PDB entry 8P78 | electron microscopy, 1.90 A resolution | chains H and I of the 3 polymer chains in the assembly

Chain H:
Protein: CDK-activating kinase assembly factor MAT1
Organism: Homo sapiens
UniProtKB: P51948 (MAT1_HUMAN), isoform P51948-1; residue numbers follow UniProt; this construct covers 220-309
Amino-acid sequence (93 residues; each row starts with the number of its first residue):
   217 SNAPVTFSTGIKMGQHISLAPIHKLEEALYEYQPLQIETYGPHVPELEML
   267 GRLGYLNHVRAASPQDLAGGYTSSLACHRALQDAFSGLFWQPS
Unresolved in the structure: 217-243, 309
Construct notes: expression tag (217-219)

Chain I:
Protein: Cyclin-H
Organism: Homo sapiens
UniProtKB: P51946 (CCNH_HUMAN); residue numbers follow UniProt; this construct covers 1-323
Amino-acid sequence (324 residues; row label = number of the first residue in the row; numbering starts at 0):
     0 XMYHNSSQKRHWTFSSEEQLARLRADANRKFRCKAVANGKVLPNDPVFLE
    50 PHEEMTLCKYYEKRLLEFCSVFKPAMPRSVVGTACMYFKRFYLNNSVMEY
   100 HPRIIMLTCAFLACKVDEFNVSSPQFVGNLRESPLGQEKALEQILEYELL
   150 LIQQLNFHLIVHNPYRPFEGFLIDLKTRYPILENPEILRKTADDFLNRIA
   200 LTDAYLLYTPSQIALTAILSSASRAGITMESYLSESLMLKENRTCLSQLL
   250 DIMKSMRNLVKKYEPPRSEEVAVLKQKLERCHSAELALNVITKKRKGYED
   300 DDYVSKKSKHEEEEWTDDDLVESL
Unresolved in the structure: 39-43, 285-323
Modified / non-standard residues: ACE (acetyl group) at position 0
Construct notes: acetylation (0)
Curated features (UniProtKB/Swiss-Prot):
  - modified residue: Ser5 (Phosphoserine), Ser132 (Phosphoserine), Ser304 (Phosphoserine), Thr315 (Phosphothreonine), Ser322 (Phosphoserine)
  - mutagenesis: Ser5 (S5A: No effect on the transcriptional activity of the reconstituted TFIIH complex), Ser304 (S304A: No effect on the transcriptional activity of the reconstituted TFIIH complex)

How chain H and chain I interact:
Contacting residue pairs (55; chain H residue first):
  Ile253(H) - His3(I)
  Ile253(H) - Asn4(I)
  Glu254(H) - His3(I)
  Thr255(H) - His3(I)
  Tyr256(H) - His3(I)
  Tyr256(H) - Lys8(I)
  Pro258(H) - Leu236(I)  hydrophobic
  Leu269(H) - Thr176(I)
  Gly270(H) - Thr176(I)
  Tyr271(H) - Asp173(I)
  Tyr271(H) - Thr176(I)
  Tyr271(H) - Arg177(I)  hydrogen bond
  His274(H) - Lys175(I)  hydrogen bond (side chain-backbone)
  His274(H) - Thr176(I)  hydrogen bond
  Val275(H) - Ile172(I)  hydrophobic
  Arg295(H) - Met1(I)
  Arg295(H) - Arg165(I)
  Ala296(H) - Arg165(I)
  Ala296(H) - Gly169(I)
  Ala296(H) - Ile172(I)  hydrophobic
  Leu297(H) - Gly169(I)
  Leu297(H) - Asp173(I)
  Gln298(H) - Met1(I)
  Asp299(H) - Met1(I)
  Asp299(H) - Arg165(I)  salt bridge
  Asp299(H) - Pro166(I)
  Asp299(H) - Ser210(I)
  Ala300(H) - Pro166(I)
  Ala300(H) - Gly169(I)
  Ala300(H) - Phe170(I)
  Ala300(H) - Ser210(I)
  Phe301(H) - Phe170(I)  hydrophobic
  Phe301(H) - Asp173(I)
  Phe301(H) - Arg177(I)
  Ser302(H) - Tyr2(I)
  Ser302(H) - His3(I)  hydrogen bond
  Ser302(H) - Ser210(I)  hydrogen bond (backbone-side chain)
  Gly303(H) - Thr208(I)  hydrogen bond (backbone-side chain)
  Gly303(H) - Ser210(I)
  Gly303(H) - Gln211(I)  hydrogen bond (backbone-side chain)
  Leu304(H) - Phe170(I)  hydrophobic
  Leu304(H) - Ser210(I)  hydrogen bond (backbone-side chain)
  Leu304(H) - Gln211(I)  hydrogen bond (backbone-side chain)
  Leu304(H) - Leu214(I)  hydrophobic
  Phe305(H) - Leu238(I)  hydrophobic
  Phe305(H) - Cys244(I)  hydrophobic
  Trp306(H) - Tyr2(I)
  Trp306(H) - Lys8(I)
  Trp306(H) - Thr12(I)
  Trp306(H) - Thr208(I)
  Trp306(H) - Gln211(I)  hydrogen bond (backbone-side chain)
  Gln307(H) - Gln247(I)  hydrogen bond
  Pro308(H) - Thr12(I)
  Pro308(H) - Phe13(I)
  Pro308(H) - Leu206(I)
Interface residues without a listed pair, chain H (25 interface residues in all): Cys293
Interface residues without a listed pair, chain I (30 interface residues in all): ACE_0, Ser14, Tyr231, Leu248, Ile251

Overview:
The interface between chain H and chain I involves 25 residues on one side and 30 on the other; the contacts
include 11 hydrogen bonds and 1 salt bridge. Polar contacts include Asp299(H)-Arg165(I), Tyr271(H)-Arg177(I)
and His274(H)-Lys175(I). UniProt lists 2 mutagenesis sites on chain I.
Chain H is CDK-activating kinase assembly factor MAT1 and chain I is Cyclin-H, both from Homo sapiens; the
structure, Cryo-EM structure of CAK in complex with inhibitor dinaciclib, was determined by electron
microscopy (same publication as 8ORM, 8P6V, 8P6W, 8P6X, 8P6Y, 8P6Z and 11 further entries).
